Entry 8SXF (electron microscopy, 3.92 A resolution); this record covers chains A and C of the 5 polymer chains in the assembly.

== Chain A ==
Protein: Probable carboxyl-terminal protease
Source organism: Pseudomonas aeruginosa
UniProtKB: Q9HU50 (Q9HU50_PSEAE); residues 38-436 here = UniProt positions 38-436
Sequence (403 residues; row label = number of the first residue in the row):
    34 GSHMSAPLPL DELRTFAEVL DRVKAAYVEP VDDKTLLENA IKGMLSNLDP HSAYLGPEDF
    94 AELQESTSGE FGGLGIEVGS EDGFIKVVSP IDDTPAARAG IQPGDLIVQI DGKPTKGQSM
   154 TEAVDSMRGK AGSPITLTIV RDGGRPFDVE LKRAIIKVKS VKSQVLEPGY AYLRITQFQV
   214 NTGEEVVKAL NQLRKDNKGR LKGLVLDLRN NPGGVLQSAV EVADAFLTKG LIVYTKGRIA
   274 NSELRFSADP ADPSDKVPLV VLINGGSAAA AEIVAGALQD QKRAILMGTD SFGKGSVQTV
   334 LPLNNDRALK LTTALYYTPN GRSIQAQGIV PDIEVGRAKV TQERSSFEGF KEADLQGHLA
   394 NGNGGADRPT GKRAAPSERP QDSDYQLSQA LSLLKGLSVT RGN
Disordered / not traced: 34-37, 376-410
Sequence notes: expression tag (34-37); engineered mutation A302 (Ser in Q9HU50)
From the paper describing this entry:
  - mutagenesis - L46A, A50V: unchanged catalytic activity on PA1198
  - mutagenesis - L46K, A50K: abolished catalytic activity on PA1198
  - catalytic residues: K327
  - catalytic residues: H84 (proposed by the authors, not directly observed)
  - mutagenesis - S302A, K327A: abolished catalytic activity
  - mutagenesis - H84A, Q331A: decreased catalytic activity
  - mutagenesis - G246M, F325A: decreased catalytic activity on PA1198
  - mutagenesis - S302A (0.76 +/- 0.16 uM): unchanged binding to TPR repeat-containing protein PA4667 (chain C)
  - catalytic residues: Q331 (citing earlier work)

== Chain C ==
Protein: TPR repeat-containing protein PA4667
Source organism: Pseudomonas aeruginosa
UniProtKB: P42810 (Y4667_PSEAE); residues 32-575 here correspond to UniProt positions 47-590 (UniProt number = residue number + 15)
Sequence (545 residues; row label = number of the first residue in the row):
    31 MEDTAVETKA KPEKYGSFSE DSLYSLLVAE LAGQRNRFDI ALSNYVVQAQ KTRDPGVSER
    91 AFRIAEYLGA DQEALDTSLL WARSAPDNLD AQRAAAIQLA RAGRYEESMV YMEKVLNGQG
   151 DTHFDFLALS AAETDPDTRA GLLQSFDHLL KKYPNNGQLL FGKALLLQQD GRPDEALTLL
   211 EDNSASRHEV APLLLRSRLL QSMKRSDEAL PLLKAGIKEH PDDKRVRLAY ARLLVEQNRL
   271 DDAKAEFAGL VQQFPDDDDL RFSLALVCLE AQAWDEARIY LEELVERDSH VDAAHFNLGR
   331 LAEEQKDTAR ALDEYAQVGP GNDFLPAQLR QTDVLLKAGR VDEAAQRLDK ARSEQPDYAI
   391 QLYLIEAEAL SNNDQQEKAW QAIQEGLKQY PEDLNLLYTR SMLAEKRNDL AQMEKDLRFV
   451 IAREPDNAMA LNALGYTLAD RTTRYGEARE LILKAHKLNP DDPAILDSMG WINYRQGKLA
   511 DAERYLRQAL QRYPDHEVAA HLGEVLWAQG RQGDARAIWR EYLDKQPDSD VLRRTIKRLT
   571 GAETP
Disordered / not traced: 31-43
Sequence notes: initiating methionine (31)
From the paper describing this entry:
  - mutagenesis - L57A, V87A: unchanged catalytic activity
  - mutagenesis - L57K, V87K: abolished catalytic activity

== How chain A and chain C interact ==
Contacting residue pairs - 18 pairs, chain A then chain C:
  S38(A) with R67(C)
  A39(A) with R67(C), hydrogen bond (backbone-side chain)
  L41(A) with A62(C), hydrophobic; R65(C); R67(C)
  L43(A) with Y54(C); V58(C), hydrophobic
  L46(A) with Y54(C); L57(C), hydrophobic
  R47(A) with Y54(C), hydrogen bond
  F49(A) with L57(C), hydrophobic
  A50(A) with E50(C); L53(C), hydrophobic
  L53(A) with L53(C), hydrophobic
  D54(A) with E50(C)
  K57(A) with S47(C), hydrogen bond
  D66(A) with F48(C), hydrogen bond (side chain-backbone)
  K67(A) with Y45(C)
Other interface residues (no listed pair), chain A (15 interface residues in all): E51, D65
Other interface residues (no listed pair), chain C (12 interface residues in all): L61
The authors on this interface:
  - hot spots on chain A (mutagenesis) - L46K, A50K: abolished binding to TPR repeat-containing protein PA4667 (chain C)
  - hot spots on chain C (mutagenesis) - L57K: abolished binding to Probable carboxyl-terminal protease (chain A)

== Overview ==
Chain A and chain C form an interface of 15 and 12 residues respectively, with 4 hydrogen bonds. Among the
polar pairs are A39(A)-R67(C), R47(A)-Y54(C) and K57(A)-S47(C). The paper reports catalytic residues K327(A),
H84(A) and Q331(A); L46K and A50K of chain A abolish catalytic activity on PA1198; 14 substitutions were
tested in all.
Here chain A is Probable carboxyl-terminal protease and chain C is TPR repeat-containing protein PA4667, both
from Pseudomonas aeruginosa. Entry 8SXF (The C-terminal protease CtpA-LbcA complex of pseudomonas aeruginosa
with the TPR at the high position) was determined by electron microscopy together with 8SXE, 8SXG and 8SXH
from the same study.
